1A0T - chains P and R of the 3 polymer chains in the assembly; structure by X-ray diffraction, 2.40 A resolution.

[Chain P (and R)]
Name: Sucrose-specific porin
From: Salmonella typhimurium
Notes: chain R of this document is another copy of the same molecule, construct and numbering; everything in this record applies to it too
UniProt: P22340 (SCRY_SALTY); residues 71-483 here correspond to UniProt positions 93-505 (UniProt number = residue number + 22)
Amino-acid sequence (413 residues; each row starts with the number of its first residue):
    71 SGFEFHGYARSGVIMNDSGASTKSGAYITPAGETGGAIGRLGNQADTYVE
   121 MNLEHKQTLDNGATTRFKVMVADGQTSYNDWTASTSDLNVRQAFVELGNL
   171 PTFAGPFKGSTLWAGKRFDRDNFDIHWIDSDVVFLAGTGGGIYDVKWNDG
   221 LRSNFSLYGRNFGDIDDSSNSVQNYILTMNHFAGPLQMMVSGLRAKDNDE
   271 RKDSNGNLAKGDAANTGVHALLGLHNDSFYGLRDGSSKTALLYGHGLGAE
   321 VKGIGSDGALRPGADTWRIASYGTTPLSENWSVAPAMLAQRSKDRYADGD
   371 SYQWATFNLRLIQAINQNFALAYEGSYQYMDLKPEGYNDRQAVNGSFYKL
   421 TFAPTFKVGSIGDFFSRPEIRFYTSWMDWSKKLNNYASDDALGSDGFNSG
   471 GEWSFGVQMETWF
Ion coordination: Ca2+: Asn454, Ala457, Leu462
Reported in the primary citation:
  - binding site for alpha-D-glucopyranose: Tyr78, Trp482
  - specificity-determining residues: Asn192, Asp201, Phe204

[How chain P and chain R interact]
Contacting residue pairs (87):
  Phe73(P) - Phe73(R)  hydrophobic
  Phe73(P) - Phe75(R)  hydrophobic
  Tyr118(P) - Trp151(R)
  Leu123(P) - Phe75(R)  hydrophobic
  Glu124(P) - Phe75(R)
  His125(P) - Phe483(R)
  Leu129(P) - Val428(R)  hydrophobic
  Asn131(P) - Gln387(R)
  Thr135(P) - Val428(R)
  Thr135(P) - Pro438(R)
  Phe137(P) - Ala79(R)  hydrophobic
  Phe137(P) - Met479(R)  hydrophobic
  Phe137(P) - Thr481(R)
  Phe137(P) - Phe483(R)  hydrophobic
  Val139(P) - Val119(R)  hydrophobic
  Asp157(P) - Ala153(R)
  Leu158(P) - Ser156(R)  hydrogen bond (backbone-side chain)
  Leu158(P) - Leu158(R)
  Asn159(P) - Trp151(R)
  Asn159(P) - Thr152(R)  hydrogen bond (side chain-backbone)
  Asn159(P) - Ala153(R)
  Asn159(P) - Ser156(R)
  Asn159(P) - Leu158(R)
  Val160(P) - Asp143(R)
  Val160(P) - Thr152(R)
  Val160(P) - Leu158(R)  hydrophobic
  Arg161(P) - Asp150(R)  salt bridge
  Arg161(P) - Trp151(R)
  Ala163(P) - Ser81(R)
  Ala163(P) - Thr117(R)
  Ala163(P) - Val119(R)  hydrophobic
  Ala163(P) - Met479(R)
  Phe164(P) - Met479(R)  hydrophobic
  Val165(P) - Met479(R)  hydrophobic
  Val165(P) - Thr481(R)
  Leu167(P) - Phe426(R)
  Leu167(P) - Lys427(R)
  Leu170(P) - Asn388(R)
  Leu170(P) - Val428(R)  hydrophobic
  Pro171(P) - Gln387(R)
  Pro171(P) - Asn388(R)
  Thr172(P) - Asn386(R)
  Thr172(P) - Asn388(R)  hydrogen bond (backbone-side chain)
  Phe173(P) - Phe426(R)  hydrophobic
  Leu182(P) - Phe426(R)  hydrophobic
  Leu182(P) - Ile440(R)
  Trp183(P) - Ile440(R)  hydrophobic
  Ala184(P) - Ile440(R)
  Ala184(P) - Gln478(R)
  Ala184(P) - Met479(R)
  Gly185(P) - Ser81(R)
  Lys186(P) - Ser81(R)  hydrogen bond (backbone-side chain)
  Lys186(P) - Thr117(R)
  Lys186(P) - Ser147(R)  hydrogen bond (side chain-backbone)
  Lys186(P) - Tyr148(R)
  Lys186(P) - Asn149(R)  hydrogen bond (side chain-backbone)
  Phe188(P) - Asp150(R)
  Phe204(P) - Asp150(R)
  Ala206(P) - Asp150(R)
  Gly207(P) - Tyr148(R)
  Thr208(P) - Ser81(R)
  Thr208(P) - Gly82(R)
  Thr208(P) - Val83(R)
  Thr208(P) - Tyr148(R)  hydrogen bond (side chain-backbone)
  Gly229(P) - Tyr148(R)
  Arg230(P) - Tyr148(R)
  Arg230(P) - Asn149(R)  hydrogen bond
  Arg230(P) - Asp150(R)  salt bridge
  Asn231(P) - Ser147(R)
  Asn231(P) - Tyr148(R)  hydrogen bond (side chain-backbone)
  Asn231(P) - Asn149(R)  hydrogen bond (backbone-side chain)
  Ile235(P) - Thr146(R)
  Ile235(P) - Ser147(R)
  Ile235(P) - Thr155(R)
  Asp236(P) - Thr155(R)
  Gln243(P) - Ile84(R)
  Gln243(P) - Ala90(R)
  Gln243(P) - Ser91(R)  hydrogen bond (side chain-backbone)
  Gln243(P) - Tyr148(R)  hydrogen bond
  Tyr245(P) - Val83(R)
  Tyr245(P) - Ile84(R)  hydrogen bond (side chain-backbone)
  Tyr245(P) - Met85(R)
  Tyr245(P) - Gly89(R)
  Tyr245(P) - Tyr148(R)
  Arg264(P) - Ser88(R)  hydrogen bond (side chain-backbone)
  Arg264(P) - Gly89(R)
  Lys266(P) - Ser88(R)
Interface residues without a listed pair, chain P (48 interface residues in all): Gln127, Ala133, Val141, Ala142, Gly144, Gly209
Interface residues without a listed pair, chain R (42 interface residues in all): Met121, Gln145, Phe442, Val477

[In short]
48 residues of chain P face 42 of chain R across their interface; the contacts include 14 hydrogen bonds and 2
salt bridges. Among the polar pairs are Arg161(P)-Asp150(R), Arg230(P)-Asp150(R) and Leu158(P)-Ser156(R).
Asn454(P), Ala457(P) and Leu462(P) coordinate Ca2+. The paper reports a binding site for alpha-D-glucopyranose
at Tyr78(P) and Trp482(P); specificity determinants Asn192(P), Asp201(P) and Phe204(P).
Both chains are Sucrose-specific porin (Salmonella typhimurium). Entry 1A0T (Sucrose-specific porin, with
bound sucrose molecules) was determined by X-ray diffraction (same publication as 1A0S).
